1EYX - chains A and L of the 6 polymer chains in the assembly; structure by X-ray diffraction, 2.25 A resolution.

Chain A:
Molecule: R-phycoerythrin
From: Gracilaria chilensis
Notes: fragment: alpha chain
UniProt: Q7SIG0 (Q7SIG0_GRACH); residues 1-164 here = UniProt positions 1-164
Sequence (164 residues; row label = number of the first residue in the row):
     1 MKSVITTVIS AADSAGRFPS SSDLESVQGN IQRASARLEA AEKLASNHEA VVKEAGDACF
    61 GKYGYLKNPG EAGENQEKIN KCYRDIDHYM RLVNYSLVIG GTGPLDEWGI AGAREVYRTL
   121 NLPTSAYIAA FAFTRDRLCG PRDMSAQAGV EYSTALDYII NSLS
Covalently attached groups: phycocyanobilin (CYC) linked to Cys82, Cys139
Small-molecule neighbours:
  - phycocyanobilin (CYC), molecule 1: Arg33, Gln147, Val150, Glu151
  - phycocyanobilin (CYC), molecule 2: Lys43, Leu44, Asn47, Ala50, Val51, Glu54, Thr134, Arg137, Leu138, Gly140, Arg142, Asp143, Met144, Tyr152
  - phycocyanobilin (CYC), molecule 3: Cys59, Phe60, Leu66, Ala72, Gly73, Lys78, Lys81, Arg84, Asp85, His88, Tyr89, Leu92, Trp108, Val116, Tyr117, Leu120, Leu122, Pro123, Ala126, Tyr127
Curated features (UniProtKB/Swiss-Prot):
  - binding site ((2R,3E)-phycoerythrobilin): Asn47, Lys81, Cys82, Arg84, His88, Arg137, Cys139, Arg142

Chain L:
Molecule: R-phycoerythrin
From: Gracilaria chilensis
Notes: fragment: beta chain
UniProt: Q7SIF9 (Q7SIF9_GRACH); residues 1-177 here = UniProt positions 1-177
Sequence (177 residues; row label = number of the first residue in the row):
     1 MLDAFSRVIS NADAKAAYVG GSDLQALRTF ISDGNKRLDA VNYIVSNSSC IVSDAISGMI
    61 CENPGLITPG GNCYTNRRMA ACLRDGEIIL RYISYALLAG DSSVLEDRCL NGLKETYIAL
   121 GVPTNSTVRA VSIMKAAVGA FISNTASQRK GEVIEGDCSA LAAEIASYCD RISAAVS
Covalently attached groups: phycourobilin (PUB) linked to Cys50, Cys61; phycocyanobilin (CYC) linked to Cys82, Cys158
Modified / non-standard residues: Asn72 (n-methyl asparagine; MEN)
Small-molecule neighbours:
  - phycocyanobilin (CYC), molecule 1: Ser32, Asp33, Asn35, Lys36, Leu38, Asp39, Ala40, Tyr43, Ile142, Ser143, Asn144, Val153, Ile154, Glu155, Gly156, Leu161
  - phycocyanobilin (CYC), molecule 2: Ile56, Met59, Leu66, Asn72, Cys73, Arg77, Arg78, Ala81, Arg84, Asp85, Gly86, Ile88, Ile89, Tyr92, Arg108, Cys109, Leu113, Thr116, Tyr117, Leu120, Val122, Pro123, Ser126, Thr127
  - phycourobilin (PUB): Ile51, Asp54, Ser57, Gly58, Glu62, Arg129, Ser132, Ile133, Ala136, Ala137, Ala140, Phe141, Thr145, Ala146, Ser147, Gln148, Arg149
Curated features (UniProtKB/Swiss-Prot):
  - binding site ((2R,3E)-phycoerythrobilin): Asn35, Asp39, Asn72, Arg77, Arg78, Cys82, Arg84, Asp85, Ile154, Cys158
  - binding site (phycourobilin): Cys50, Asp54, Cys61, Ser147, Gln148
  - modified residue: Asn72 (N4-methylasparagine)

Chain A / chain L interface:
Contacting residue pairs (10; chain A residue first):
  Arg135(A) - Arg149(L)
  Gly140(A) - Glu152(L)
  Thr154(A) - Asn42(L)  hydrogen bond
  Asp157(A) - Ser46(L)
  Asp157(A) - Arg149(L)  salt bridge
  Asn161(A) - Val45(L)  hydrogen bond (side chain-backbone)
  Asn161(A) - Ser46(L)  hydrogen bond (side chain-backbone)
  Asn161(A) - Ser48(L)
  Asn161(A) - Ser49(L)  hydrogen bond
  Ser164(A) - Ser49(L)
Other interface residues (no listed pair), chain L (8 interface residues in all): Asn47

Overview:
6 residues of chain A and 8 residues of chain L are in contact; the contacts include 4 hydrogen bonds and 1
salt bridge. Polar contacts include Asp157(A)-Arg149(L), Thr154(A)-Asn42(L) and Asn161(A)-Val45(L). Chain A
binds phycocyanobilin. Phycocyanobilin is covalently linked to Cys82(A) and Cys139(A).
Chain A is R-phycoerythrin and chain L is R-phycoerythrin, both from Gracilaria chilensis; the structure,
Crystal structure of R-phycoerythrin at 2.2 angstroms, was determined by X-ray diffraction.
